PDB entry 8Z99 | electron microscopy, 3.20 A resolution | chains A and M of the 15 polymer chains in the assembly

# Chain A
Protein: a protein
Amino-acid sequence (200 residues; numbered 1 to 200; the number before each row is that of its first residue):
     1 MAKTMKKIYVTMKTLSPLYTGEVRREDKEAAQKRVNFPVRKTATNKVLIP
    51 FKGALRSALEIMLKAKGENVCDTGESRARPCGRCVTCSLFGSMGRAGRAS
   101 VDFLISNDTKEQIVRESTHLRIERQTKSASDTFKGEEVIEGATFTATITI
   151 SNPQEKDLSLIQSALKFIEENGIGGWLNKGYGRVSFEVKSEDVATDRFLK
Unresolved in the structure: 1, 26-44, 119-135
Bound ions: Zn2+: Cys71, Cys81, Cys84, Cys87

# Chain M
Molecule: 60-nt RNA strand
Sequence (60 nucleotides; each row starts with the number of its first residue; note: 1 number in that range is skipped by the numbering (no residue carries it; nothing is unmodelled there); numbers below 1 keep their minus sign (G-10 is residue -10)):
   -10 GGUUAAAACU
     1 CUUCUCAUGCUGGAUUCGAAAUUAGGUGCGCUUCGCGUUUAAGUCCCAUA
Unresolved in the structure: -10, 46-50

# Interface between chain A and chain M
Contacting residue pairs (31; chain A residue first):
  Thr20(A) - A42(M)  hydrogen bond to the sugar
  Thr20(A) - G43(M)  phosphate contact
  Gly21(A) - A42(M)  sugar contact
  Glu22(A) - A42(M)  base contact
  Val23(A) - A42(M)  sugar contact
  Pro50(A) - A41(M)  sugar contact
  Pro50(A) - A42(M)  phosphate contact
  Lys52(A) - U39(M)  salt bridge to the phosphate
  Lys52(A) - U40(M)  salt bridge to the phosphate
  Gly53(A) - A41(M)  sugar contact
  Ala54(A) - A41(M)  base contact
  Arg56(A) - U40(M)  salt bridge to the phosphate
  Ser57(A) - A41(M)  base contact
  Thr73(A) - U40(M)  sugar contact
  Pro80(A) - U39(M)  sugar contact
  Phe90(A) - U39(M)  phosphate contact
  Gly91(A) - U39(M)  sugar contact
  Ser92(A) - U38(M)  hydrogen bond to the sugar
  Ser92(A) - U39(M)  sugar contact
  Met93(A) - U38(M)  hydrogen bond to the sugar
  Met93(A) - U39(M)  base contact
  Gly94(A) - U38(M)  hydrogen bond to the sugar
  Ala96(A) - U38(M)  phosphate contact
  Gly97(A) - U39(M)  hydrogen bond to the phosphate
  Gly172(A) - A41(M)  base contact
  Gly174(A) - G43(M)  phosphate contact
  Gly175(A) - G43(M)  sugar contact
  Gly175(A) - U44(M)  phosphate contact
  Trp176(A) - U44(M)  hydrogen bond to the phosphate
  Trp176(A) - C45(M)  base contact
  Asn178(A) - C45(M)  hydrogen bond to the phosphate
Other interface residues (no listed pair), chain A (28 interface residues in all): Tyr19, Arg95, Ile173, Leu177

# Summary
The interface between chain A and chain M involves 28 residues on one side and 8 on the other; the contacts
include 7 hydrogen bonds and 3 salt bridges. Among the polar pairs are Thr20(A)-A42(M), Ser92(A)-U38(M) and
Met93(A)-U38(M).
Here chain A is a protein and chain M is a 60-nt RNA strand. Entry 8Z99 (Cryo-EM structure of NTR-bound type
VII CRISPR-Cas complex at substrate-engaged state +I) was determined by electron microscopy, deposited
together with 8YHD, 8YHE, 8Z4J, 8Z4L, 8Z9C and 8Z9E.
